PDB entry 4IMD | X-ray diffraction, 2.10 A resolution | chains A and B of the 4 polymer chains in the assembly

[Chain A (and B)]
Molecule: N-acetylneuraminate lyase
Source organism: Pasteurella multocida subsp. gallicida
Notes: EC 4.1.3.3; chain B of this document is another copy of the same molecule, construct and numbering; everything in this record applies to it too
UniProt: Q9CKB0 (NANA_PASMU); residue numbers follow UniProt; this construct covers 1-293
Sequence (293 residues; numbered 1 to 293; the number before each row is that of its first residue):
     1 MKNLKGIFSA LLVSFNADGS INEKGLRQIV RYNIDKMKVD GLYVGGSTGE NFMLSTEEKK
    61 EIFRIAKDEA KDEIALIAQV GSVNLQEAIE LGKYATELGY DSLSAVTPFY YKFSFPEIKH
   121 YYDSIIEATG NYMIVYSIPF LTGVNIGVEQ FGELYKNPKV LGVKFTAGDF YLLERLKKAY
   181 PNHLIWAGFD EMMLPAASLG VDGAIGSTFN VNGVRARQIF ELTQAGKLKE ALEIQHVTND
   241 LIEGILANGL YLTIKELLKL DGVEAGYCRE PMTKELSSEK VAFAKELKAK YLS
Unresolved in the structure: 1
Modified residues: Lys164 ((2S)-2-amino-6-[(1-hydroxy-1-oxo-propan-2-ylidene)amino]hexanoic acid; KPI)
Curated features (UniProtKB/Swiss-Prot):
  - active site: Tyr136 (Proton donor), Lys164 (Schiff-base intermediate with substrate)
  - binding site (aceneuramate): Ser47, Thr48, Tyr136, Thr166, Gly188, Asp190, Glu191, Ser207, Tyr251
  - mutagenesis: Lys164 (K164A: Binds substrate but is unable to form a Schiff base)
Reported in the primary citation:
  - catalytic residues: Tyr136, Lys164
  - contacts within the chain: Ser47-Tyr136 (hydrogen bond), Glu50-Lys255, Phe189-Met192, Phe170-Phe189, Gly168-Phe189 (backbone contact)
  - catalytic residues: Ser47 (proposed by the authors, not directly observed)
  - conformationally variable residues (side-chain flip): Ala167, Phe189
  - specificity-determining residues: Ala187, Phe189 (proposed by the authors, not directly observed)

[How chain A and chain B interact]
Pairs across the interface - 40 pairs, chain A then chain B:
  Gly168(A) with Gly168(B)
  Phe170(A) with Phe170(B), hydrophobic; Met192(B), hydrophobic
  Tyr171(A) with Glu191(B); Met192(B); Asn239(B); Glu243(B)
  Glu174(A) with His236(B), salt bridge; Asn239(B), hydrogen bond
  Arg175(A) with His236(B), hydrogen bond (side chain-backbone); Asn239(B); Asp240(B), salt bridge; Glu243(B), salt bridge
  Lys178(A) with His236(B); Asp240(B), salt bridge
  Glu191(A) with Tyr171(B)
  Met192(A) with Phe170(B), hydrophobic; Tyr171(B)
  Leu194(A) with Ser198(B)
  Pro195(A) with Pro195(B), hydrophobic; Ser198(B); Leu199(B)
  Ser198(A) with Leu194(B); Pro195(B); Ser198(B)
  Leu199(A) with Leu232(B), hydrophobic
  Thr223(A) with Leu228(B)
  Gly226(A) with Gly226(B)
  Leu228(A) with Thr223(B)
  Leu232(A) with Leu199(B)
  His236(A) with Glu174(B), salt bridge; Arg175(B), hydrogen bond (backbone-side chain); Lys178(B)
  Asn239(A) with Tyr171(B); Glu174(B), hydrogen bond; Arg175(B)
  Asp240(A) with Arg175(B), salt bridge; Lys178(B), salt bridge
  Glu243(A) with Tyr171(B); Arg175(B), salt bridge
Other interface residues (no listed pair), chain A (24 interface residues in all): Lys177, Gly200, Gln235, Leu246
Other interface residues (no listed pair), chain B (25 interface residues in all): Lys177, Gly200, Gln235, Ile242, Leu246

[Overview]
24 residues of chain A face 25 of chain B across their interface, with 4 hydrogen bonds and 8 salt bridges.
Polar pairs include Glu174(A)-His236(B), Arg175(A)-Asp240(B) and Arg175(A)-Glu243(B). From the paper:
catalytic residues Tyr136(A), Lys164(A) and Ser47(A); specificity determinants Ala187(A) and Phe189(A).
Both chains are N-acetylneuraminate lyase (Pasteurella multocida subsp. gallicida). Entry 4IMD (Crystal
Structure of Pasteurella multocida N-Acetyl-D-Neuraminic acid lyase trapped with pyruvate covalently bound
through a Schiff ...) was determined by X-ray diffraction (same publication as 4IMC, 4IME, 4IMF and 4IMG).
